Entry 5M6K (X-ray diffraction, 1.60 A resolution); this record covers chain A.

Chain A:
Molecule: Nitrophorin-7
Source organism: Rhodnius prolixus
Notes: EC 1.7.6.1
UniProtKB: Q6PQK2 (NP7_RHOPR); residues 2-185 here correspond to UniProt positions 22-205 (UniProt number = residue number + 20)
Chain sequence (184 residues; row label = number of the first residue in the row):
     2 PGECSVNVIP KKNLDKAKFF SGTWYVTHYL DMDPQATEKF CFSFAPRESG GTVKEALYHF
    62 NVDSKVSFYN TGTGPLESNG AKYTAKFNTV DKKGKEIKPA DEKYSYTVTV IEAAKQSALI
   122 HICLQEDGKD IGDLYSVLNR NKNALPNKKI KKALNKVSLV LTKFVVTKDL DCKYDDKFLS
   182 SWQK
Differences from the reference sequence: variant Val27 (Glu47 in Q6PQK2)
Cystine bridges: Cys5-Cys124, Cys42-Cys173
Bound ions: heme Fe: His60 (together with imidazole)
Small-molecule neighbours: heme (HEM): Val27, Tyr30, Phe41, Phe43, Phe45, Glu56, Leu58, His60, Phe69, Asn71, Phe88, Thr90, Tyr107, Val109, Ile121, Ile123, Leu125, Leu135, Ser137
Curated features (UniProtKB/Swiss-Prot):
  - binding site (histamine): Asp32, Asp134
  - binding site (heme): His60, Asn71
Reported in the primary citation:
  - contacts within the chain: Asp32-Asp34 (water-mediated contact)
  - binding site for imidazole: Asp32
  - binding site for imidazole: Ile123, Leu125, Leu135 (proposed by the authors, not directly observed)

Summary:
Ligands of chain A: heme. From UniProt: histamine-binding residues Asp32 and Asp134 and heme-binding residues
His60 and Asn71. From the paper: a binding site for imidazole at Asp32, Ile123 and Leu125 among others;
contacts within the chain involving Asp32 and Asp34.
Chain A is Nitrophorin-7 (Rhodnius prolixus); the structure, Crystal structure of nitrophorin 7 E27V mutant
from Rhodnius prolixus with imidazole, was determined by X-ray diffraction together with 5M6J from the same
study.
